3OYC - chains A and D of the 4 polymer chains in the assembly; structure by X-ray diffraction, 2.66 A resolution.

# Chain A
Name: PFV integrase
Source organism: Human spumaretrovirus
UniProtKB: P14350 (POL_FOAMV); residues 1-392 here correspond to UniProt positions 752-1143 (UniProt number = residue number + 751)
Amino-acid sequence (395 residues; each row starts with the number of its first residue; numbers below 1 keep their minus sign (Gly-2 is residue -2)):
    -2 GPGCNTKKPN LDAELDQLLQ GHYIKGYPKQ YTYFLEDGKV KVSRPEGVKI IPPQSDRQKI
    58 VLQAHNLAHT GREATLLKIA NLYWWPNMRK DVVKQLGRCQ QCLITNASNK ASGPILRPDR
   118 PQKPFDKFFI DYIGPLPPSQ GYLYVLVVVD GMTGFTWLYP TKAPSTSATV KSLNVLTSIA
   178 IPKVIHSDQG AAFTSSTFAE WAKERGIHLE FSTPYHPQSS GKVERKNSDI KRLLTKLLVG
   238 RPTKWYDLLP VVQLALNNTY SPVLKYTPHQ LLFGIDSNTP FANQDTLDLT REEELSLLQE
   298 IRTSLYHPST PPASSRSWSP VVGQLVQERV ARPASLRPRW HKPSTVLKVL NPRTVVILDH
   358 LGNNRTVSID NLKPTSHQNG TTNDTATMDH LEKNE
Not modelled in the structure: -2 to 7, 376-392
Sequence notes: expression tag (-2 to 0); variant Ser217 (Gly968 in P14350), Gly218 (Ser969 in P14350)
Ion coordination: Zn2+: His62, His66, Cys96, Cys99; Mg2+ site 1: Asp128, Asp185 (together with magnesium); Mg2+ site 2: Asp128, Glu221 (together with magnesium)
Residues lining bound ligands: magnesium (ZZW; 9-(4-fluorobenzyl)-N-hydroxy-9H-beta-carboline-3-carboxamide): Asp128, Asp185, Pro214, Gln215, Glu221
Curated features (UniProtKB/Swiss-Prot):
  - binding site (Mg(2+)): Asp123, Asp185
From the paper describing this entry:
  - mutagenesis - S217Q, N224H: decreased catalytic activity
  - mutagenesis - S217H: increased catalytic activity

# Chain D
Molecule: 17-nt DNA strand
Sequence (17 nucleotides; numbered 1 to 17; the number before each row is that of its first residue):
     1 TGCGAAATTC CATGACA

# How chain A and chain D interact
Contacting residue pairs - 11 pairs, chain A then chain D:
  Glu221(A) - DC16(D)  sugar contact
  Glu221(A) - DA17(D)  phosphate contact
  Arg222(A) - DG14(D)  base contact
  Arg222(A) - DA15(D)  base contact
  Arg222(A) - DC16(D)  hydrogen bond to the base
  Asn224(A) - DC16(D)  phosphate contact
  Asn224(A) - DA17(D)  phosphate contact
  Ser225(A) - DC16(D)  sugar contact
  Lys228(A) - DC16(D)  phosphate contact
  Lys228(A) - DA17(D)  salt bridge to the phosphate
  Lys262(A) - DT9(D)  salt bridge to the phosphate
Interface residues without a listed pair, chain A (7 interface residues in all): Ile130

# Summary
7 residues of chain A face 5 of chain D across their interface; the contacts include 1 hydrogen bond and 2
salt bridges. Polar pairs include Arg222(A)-DC16(D), Lys228(A)-DA17(D) and Lys262(A)-DT9(D). The paper reports
that S217Q and N224H of chain A reduce catalytic activity; S217H of chain A increases catalytic activity.
Chain A is PFV integrase (Human spumaretrovirus) and chain D is a 17-nt DNA strand; the structure, Crystal
structure of the Prototype Foamy Virus (PFV) intasome in complex with magnesium and the INSTI ..., was
determined by X-ray diffraction together with 3OYA, 3OYB, 3OYD, 3OYE, 3OYF, 3OYG and 4 further entries from
the same study.
